PDB entry 8EN8 | X-ray diffraction, 2.70 A resolution | chains A and D of the 5 polymer chains in the assembly

# Chain A
Molecule: MHC class I antigen
Source organism: Homo sapiens
UniProt: F4NBT2 (F4NBT2_HUMAN); residues 1-276 here correspond to UniProt positions 25-300 (UniProt number = residue number + 24)
Amino-acid sequence (276 residues; numbered 1 to 276; the number before each row is that of its first residue):
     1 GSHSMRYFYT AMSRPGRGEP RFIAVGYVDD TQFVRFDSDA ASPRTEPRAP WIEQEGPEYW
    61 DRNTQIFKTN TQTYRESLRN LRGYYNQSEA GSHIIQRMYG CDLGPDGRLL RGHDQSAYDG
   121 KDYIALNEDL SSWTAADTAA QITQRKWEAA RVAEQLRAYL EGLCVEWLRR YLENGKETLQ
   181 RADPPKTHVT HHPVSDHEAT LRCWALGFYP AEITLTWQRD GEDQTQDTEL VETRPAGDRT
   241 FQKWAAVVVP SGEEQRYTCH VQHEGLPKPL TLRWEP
Cystine bridges: Cys-101/Cys-164, Cys-203/Cys-259

# Chain D
Molecule: 3180 TCR alpha chain
Source organism: Homo sapiens
Amino-acid sequence (205 residues; numbered 0 to 218; 14 numbers in that range are skipped by the numbering (no residue carries them; nothing is unmodelled there); the number before each row is that of its first residue; numbering starts at 0):
     0 MGENVEQHPS TLSVQEGDSA VIKCTYSDSA
    36 SNYFPWYKQE LGKRPQLIID IRSN
    63 VGEKKD
    74 QRIAVTLNKT AKHFSLHITE TQPEDSAVYF CAADGGAGSY QLTFGKGTKL SVIPNIQNPD
   134 PAVYQLRDSK SSDKSVCLFT DFDSQTNVSQ SKDSDVYITD KCVLDMRSMD FKSNSAVAWS
   194 NKSDFACANA FNNSIIPEDT FFPSP
Cystine bridges: Cys-23/Cys-104, Cys-150/Cys-200

# Interface between chain A and chain D
Contacting residue pairs - 13 pairs, chain A then chain D:
  Gln-65(A) / Gly-111(D)  hydrogen bond (side chain-backbone)
  Gln-65(A) / Tyr-113(D)
  Ile-66(A) / Tyr-113(D)
  Thr-69(A) / Tyr-113(D)
  Arg-151(A) / Tyr-38(D)
  Arg-151(A) / Asp-55(D)  salt bridge
  Arg-151(A) / Arg-57(D)
  Glu-154(A) / Arg-57(D)  salt bridge
  Gln-155(A) / Arg-57(D)
  Arg-157(A) / Asn-59(D)
  Ala-158(A) / Asn-59(D)
  Glu-161(A) / Asn-59(D)  hydrogen bond
  Leu-163(A) / Asn-37(D)
Other interface residues (no listed pair), chain A (11 interface residues in all): Glu-166
Other interface residues (no listed pair), chain D (11 interface residues in all): Ser-58, Lys-66, Lys-82, Ser-112

# Overview
Chain A and chain D each contribute 11 residues to their interface, with 2 hydrogen bonds and 2 salt bridges.
Among the polar pairs are Arg-151(A)/Asp-55(D), Glu-154(A)/Arg-57(D) and Gln-65(A)/Gly-111(D).
Here chain A is MHC class I antigen and chain D is 3180 TCR alpha chain, both from Homo sapiens. Entry 8EN8
(Cross-reactive 3180 TCR recognition of HLA-B*35:01-NP4 epitope from 1972 influenza strain) was determined by
X-ray diffraction.
